PDB entry 9GE2 | electron microscopy, 2.51 A resolution | chains B and G of the 5 polymer chains in the assembly

Chain B:
Molecule: Guanine nucleotide-binding protein G(I)/G(S)/G(T) subunit beta-1
From: Homo sapiens
UniProtKB: P62873 (GBB1_HUMAN); residues 20-358 here correspond to UniProt positions 2-340 (UniProt number = residue number - 18)
Chain sequence (358 residues; row label = number of the first residue in the row):
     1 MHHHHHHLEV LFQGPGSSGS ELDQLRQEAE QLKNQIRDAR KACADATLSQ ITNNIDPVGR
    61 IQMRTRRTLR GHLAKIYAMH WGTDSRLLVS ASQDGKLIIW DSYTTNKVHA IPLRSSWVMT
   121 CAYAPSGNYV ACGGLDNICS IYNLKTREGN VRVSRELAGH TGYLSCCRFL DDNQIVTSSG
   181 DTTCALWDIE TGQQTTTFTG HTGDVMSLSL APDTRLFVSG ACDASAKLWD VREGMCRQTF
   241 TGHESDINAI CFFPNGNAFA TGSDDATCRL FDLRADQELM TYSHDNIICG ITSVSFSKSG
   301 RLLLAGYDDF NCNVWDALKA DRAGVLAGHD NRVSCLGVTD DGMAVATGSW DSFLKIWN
Disordered / not traced: 1-20
Differences from the reference sequence: initiating methionine (1); expression tag (2-19)
UniProt features mapped onto this chain:
  - modified residue: Ser-20 (N-acetylserine), His-284 (Phosphohistidine)

Chain G:
Molecule: Guanine nucleotide-binding protein G(I)/G(S)/G(O) subunit gamma-2
From: Homo sapiens
UniProtKB: P59768 (GBG2_HUMAN); residue numbers follow UniProt; this construct covers 1-71
Chain sequence (80 residues; numbered 1 to 80; the number before each row is that of its first residue):
     1 MASNNTASIA QARKLVEQLK MEANIDRIKV SKAAADLMAY CEAHAKEDPL LTPVPASENP
    61 FREKKFFCAI LGSAGSAGSA
Disordered / not traced: 1-7, 64-80
Differences from the reference sequence: expression tag (72-80)
UniProt features mapped onto this chain:
  - modified residue: Ala-2 (N-acetylalanine), Cys-68 (Cysteine methyl ester)
  - lipidation: Cys-68 (S-geranylgeranyl cysteine)

How chain B and chain G interact:
Residue-residue contacts (90):
  Glu-21(B) / Ile-9(G)
  Leu-22(B) / Ser-8(G)
  Leu-22(B) / Ala-12(G)  hydrophobic
  Leu-25(B) / Ile-9(G)  hydrophobic
  Leu-25(B) / Ala-12(G)  hydrophobic
  Leu-25(B) / Arg-13(G)
  Leu-25(B) / Val-16(G)
  Ala-29(B) / Leu-15(G)  hydrophobic
  Ala-29(B) / Val-16(G)
  Ala-29(B) / Leu-19(G)
  Leu-32(B) / Val-16(G)
  Leu-32(B) / Leu-19(G)  hydrophobic
  Leu-32(B) / Lys-20(G)
  Lys-33(B) / Leu-19(G)
  Gln-35(B) / Ala-23(G)
  Ile-36(B) / Leu-19(G)
  Ile-36(B) / Ala-23(G)  hydrophobic
  Ile-36(B) / Arg-27(G)
  Cys-43(B) / Arg-27(G)  hydrogen bond (side chain-backbone)
  Cys-43(B) / Ile-28(G)
  Cys-43(B) / Lys-29(G)
  Cys-43(B) / Val-30(G)  hydrogen bond (backbone-backbone)
  Ala-44(B) / Val-30(G)  hydrophobic
  Asp-45(B) / Lys-29(G)
  Asp-45(B) / Val-30(G)
  Asp-45(B) / Ser-31(G)  hydrogen bond
  Ala-46(B) / Val-30(G)
  Leu-48(B) / Ala-34(G)  hydrophobic
  Ile-51(B) / Ala-34(G)  hydrophobic
  Ile-51(B) / Met-38(G)  hydrophobic
  Ile-55(B) / Met-38(G)  hydrophobic
  Ile-55(B) / Glu-42(G)
  Val-58(B) / Leu-51(G)  hydrophobic
  Thr-65(B) / Glu-63(G)
  Arg-66(B) / Phe-61(G)
  Arg-66(B) / Glu-63(G)
  Arg-67(B) / Pro-60(G)
  Arg-67(B) / Phe-61(G)  hydrogen bond (side chain-backbone)
  Arg-67(B) / Arg-62(G)  hydrogen bond (side chain-backbone)
  Arg-67(B) / Glu-63(G)
  Ser-102(B) / Phe-61(G)
  Tyr-103(B) / Pro-60(G)
  Tyr-103(B) / Phe-61(G)  hydrophobic
  Thr-199(B) / Lys-14(G)
  Cys-236(B) / Gln-18(G)
  Cys-236(B) / Glu-22(G)
  Gln-238(B) / Glu-22(G)
  Gln-238(B) / Ile-25(G)
  Thr-239(B) / Glu-22(G)  hydrogen bond
  Phe-253(B) / Leu-37(G)  hydrophobic
  Phe-253(B) / Cys-41(G)  hydrophobic
  Pro-254(B) / Tyr-40(G)
  Asn-255(B) / Tyr-40(G)
  Leu-270(B) / Leu-37(G)  hydrophobic
  Asp-272(B) / Ala-33(G)
  Arg-274(B) / Arg-27(G)
  Arg-274(B) / Ile-28(G)  hydrogen bond (backbone-backbone)
  Arg-274(B) / Asp-36(G)  salt bridge
  Ala-275(B) / Ile-28(G)
  Asp-276(B) / Ile-25(G)
  Asp-276(B) / Arg-27(G)  salt bridge
  Gln-277(B) / Val-30(G)
  Leu-279(B) / Val-30(G)  hydrophobic
  Ser-297(B) / Asp-48(G)  hydrogen bond
  Lys-298(B) / Glu-47(G)
  Lys-298(B) / Asp-48(G)  hydrogen bond (backbone-side chain)
  Ser-299(B) / Tyr-40(G)
  Ser-299(B) / Cys-41(G)
  Ser-299(B) / His-44(G)
  Ser-299(B) / Asp-48(G)  hydrogen bond
  Gly-300(B) / Cys-41(G)
  Arg-301(B) / Cys-41(G)
  Arg-301(B) / Leu-51(G)
  Leu-302(B) / Leu-51(G)  hydrophobic
  Leu-318(B) / Met-38(G)  hydrophobic
  Leu-318(B) / Cys-41(G)  hydrophobic
  Val-338(B) / Leu-50(G)  hydrophobic
  Asp-341(B) / Pro-49(G)
  Gly-342(B) / Pro-49(G)
  Gly-342(B) / Leu-50(G)
  Met-343(B) / Pro-49(G)  hydrophobic
  Met-343(B) / Leu-50(G)
  Met-343(B) / Glu-58(G)
  Met-343(B) / Pro-60(G)
  Ala-344(B) / Phe-61(G)  hydrophobic
  Val-345(B) / Leu-50(G)  hydrophobic
  Ile-356(B) / Phe-61(G)  hydrophobic
  Asn-358(B) / Leu-50(G)
  Asn-358(B) / Asn-59(G)  hydrogen bond
  Asn-358(B) / Phe-61(G)
Other interface residues (no listed pair), chain B (59 interface residues in all): Glu-28, Ala-39, Arg-40, Ile-61, Met-63, Trp-81, Ser-85, Arg-237, Ala-258
Other interface residues (no listed pair), chain G (42 interface residues in all): Asp-26, Ala-35, Ala-45, Val-54

In short:
59 residues of chain B and 42 residues of chain G are in contact; the contacts include 11 hydrogen bonds and 2
salt bridges. Among the polar pairs are Arg-274(B)/Asp-36(G), Asp-276(B)/Arg-27(G) and Cys-43(B)/Arg-27(G).
Chain B is Guanine nucleotide-binding protein G(I)/G(S)/G(T) subunit beta-1 and chain G is Guanine
nucleotide-binding protein G(I)/G(S)/G(O) subunit gamma-2, both from Homo sapiens; the structure, Structure of
GPR55 in complex with G13 and synthetic agonist ML184, was determined by electron microscopy, deposited
together with 9GE3.
